8J5S - chains A and B of the 5 polymer chains in the assembly; structure by electron microscopy, 3.00 A resolution.

[Chain A]
Molecule: Uncharacterized protein Rv1280c
Source organism: Mycobacterium tuberculosis (strain ATCC 25618 / H37Rv)
UniProtKB: P9WGU5 (Y1280_MYCTU); residue numbers follow UniProt; this construct covers 1-591
Chain sequence (599 residues; row label = number of the first residue in the row):
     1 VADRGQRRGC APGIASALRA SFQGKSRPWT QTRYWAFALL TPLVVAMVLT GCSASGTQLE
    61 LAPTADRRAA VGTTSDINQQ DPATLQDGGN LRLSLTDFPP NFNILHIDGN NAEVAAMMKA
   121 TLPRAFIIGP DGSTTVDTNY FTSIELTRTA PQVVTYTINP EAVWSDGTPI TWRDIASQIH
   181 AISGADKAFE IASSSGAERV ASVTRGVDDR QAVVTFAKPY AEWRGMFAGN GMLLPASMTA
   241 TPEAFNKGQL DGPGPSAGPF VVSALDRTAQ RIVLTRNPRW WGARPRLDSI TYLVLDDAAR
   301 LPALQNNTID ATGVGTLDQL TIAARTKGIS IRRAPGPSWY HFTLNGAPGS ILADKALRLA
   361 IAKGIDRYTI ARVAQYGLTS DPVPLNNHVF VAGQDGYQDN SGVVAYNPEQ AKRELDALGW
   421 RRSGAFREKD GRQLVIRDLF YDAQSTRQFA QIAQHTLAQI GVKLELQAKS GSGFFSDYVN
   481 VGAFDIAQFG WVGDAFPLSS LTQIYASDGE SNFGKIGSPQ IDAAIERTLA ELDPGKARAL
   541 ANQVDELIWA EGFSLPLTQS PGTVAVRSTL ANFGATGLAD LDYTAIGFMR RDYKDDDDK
Disordered / not traced: 1-64, 592-599
Differences from the reference sequence: conflict Val1 (Met in P9WGU5); expression tag (592-599)
Curated features (UniProtKB/Swiss-Prot):
  - mutagenesis: Gly109 (G109S: More than 50% loss of glutathione or bradykinin binding activity), Asn110 (N110A: More than 50% loss of glutathione or bradykinin binding activity), Asn230 (N230G: More than 50% loss of glutathione or bradykinin binding activity), Trp491 (W491A: The ATPase activity of the OppABCD complex is significantly reduced. Cannot bind an endogenous nonapeptide), Asp494 (D494N: More than 50% loss of glutathione or bradykinin binding activity), Phe496 (F496D: More than 50% loss of glutathione or bradykinin binding activity)

[Chain B]
Molecule: Putative peptide transport permease protein Rv1283c
Source organism: Mycobacterium tuberculosis (strain ATCC 25618 / H37Rv)
UniProtKB: P9WFZ7 (Y1283_MYCTU); numbering as in UniProt (aligned over 1-325)
Chain sequence (325 residues; each row starts with the number of its first residue):
     1 MTRYLARRLL NYLVLLALAS FLTYCLTSLA FSPLESLMQR SPRPPQAVID AKAHDLGLDR
    61 PILARYANWV SHAVRGDFGT TITGQPVGTE LGRRIGVSLR LLVVGSVFGT VAGVVIGAWG
   121 AIRQYRLSDR VMTTLALLVL STPTFVVANL LILGALRVNW AVGIQLFDYT GETSPGVAGG
   181 VWDRLGDRLQ HLILPSLTLA LAAAAGFSRY QRNAMLDVLG QDFIRTARAK GLTRRRALLK
   241 HGLRTALIPM ATLFAYGVAG LVTGAVFVEK IFGWHGMGEW MVRGISTQDT NIVAAITVFS
   301 GAVVLLAGLL SDVIYAALDP RVRVS

[How chain A and chain B interact]
Pairs across the interface - 34 pairs, chain A then chain B:
  Arg267(A) - Arg93(B)
  Thr268(A) - Arg93(B)
  Gln270(A) - His275(B)
  Arg271(A) - Thr173(B)  hydrogen bond
  Arg271(A) - Ser174(B)
  Arg271(A) - Pro175(B)
  Pro302(A) - Tyr169(B)  hydrogen bond (backbone-side chain)
  Gln305(A) - Leu156(B)
  Gln305(A) - Trp160(B)
  Asn306(A) - Leu156(B)
  Asn306(A) - Asn159(B)
  Asn306(A) - Gln165(B)  hydrogen bond
  Asn306(A) - Phe167(B)
  Asn306(A) - Asp168(B)
  Asn306(A) - Tyr169(B)
  Thr308(A) - Asp168(B)
  Asn345(A) - Ser41(B)
  Ala347(A) - Ser41(B)  hydrogen bond (backbone-side chain)
  Ala347(A) - Pro42(B)  hydrophobic
  Pro348(A) - Ser41(B)
  Gly349(A) - Ser41(B)
  Gly349(A) - Arg43(B)  hydrogen bond (backbone-side chain)
  Ser350(A) - Ser41(B)  hydrogen bond (backbone-side chain)
  Arg437(A) - Gln39(B)  hydrogen bond (side chain-backbone)
  Ser470(A) - Arg283(B)
  Ser472(A) - Arg283(B)  hydrogen bond
  Asp477(A) - Thr83(B)
  Tyr478(A) - Ser36(B)
  Val481(A) - Arg40(B)
  Gly482(A) - Arg40(B)
  Gly482(A) - Ser41(B)  hydrogen bond (backbone-backbone)
  Ala483(A) - Ser36(B)
  Ala483(A) - Arg40(B)
  Lys515(A) - Pro42(B)
Interface residues without a listed pair, chain A (28 interface residues in all): Ala269, Leu295, Ala303, Asn307, Thr326, Lys327
Interface residues without a listed pair, chain B (21 interface residues in all): Thr170

[Summary]
28 residues of chain A and 21 residues of chain B are in contact, with 9 hydrogen bonds. Among the polar pairs
are Arg271(A)-Thr173(B), Pro302(A)-Tyr169(B) and Asn306(A)-Gln165(B). Curated annotation (UniProt) lists 6
mutagenesis sites on chain A.
Here chain A is Uncharacterized protein Rv1280c and chain B is Putative peptide transport permease protein
Rv1283c, both from Mycobacterium tuberculosis (strain ATCC 25618 / H37Rv). Entry 8J5S (Cryo-EM structure of
Mycobacterium tuberculosis OppABCD in the pre-catalytic intermediate state) was determined by electron
microscopy, deposited together with 8J5Q, 8J5R, 8J5T and 8J5U.
